4K35 - chain A; structure by X-ray diffraction, 2.00 A resolution.

== Chain A ==
Protein: glycoside hydrolase family 81 endo-beta-1,3-glucanase
From: Rhizomucor miehei
Notes: EC 3.2.1.39
Chain sequence (771 residues; each row starts with the number of its first residue):
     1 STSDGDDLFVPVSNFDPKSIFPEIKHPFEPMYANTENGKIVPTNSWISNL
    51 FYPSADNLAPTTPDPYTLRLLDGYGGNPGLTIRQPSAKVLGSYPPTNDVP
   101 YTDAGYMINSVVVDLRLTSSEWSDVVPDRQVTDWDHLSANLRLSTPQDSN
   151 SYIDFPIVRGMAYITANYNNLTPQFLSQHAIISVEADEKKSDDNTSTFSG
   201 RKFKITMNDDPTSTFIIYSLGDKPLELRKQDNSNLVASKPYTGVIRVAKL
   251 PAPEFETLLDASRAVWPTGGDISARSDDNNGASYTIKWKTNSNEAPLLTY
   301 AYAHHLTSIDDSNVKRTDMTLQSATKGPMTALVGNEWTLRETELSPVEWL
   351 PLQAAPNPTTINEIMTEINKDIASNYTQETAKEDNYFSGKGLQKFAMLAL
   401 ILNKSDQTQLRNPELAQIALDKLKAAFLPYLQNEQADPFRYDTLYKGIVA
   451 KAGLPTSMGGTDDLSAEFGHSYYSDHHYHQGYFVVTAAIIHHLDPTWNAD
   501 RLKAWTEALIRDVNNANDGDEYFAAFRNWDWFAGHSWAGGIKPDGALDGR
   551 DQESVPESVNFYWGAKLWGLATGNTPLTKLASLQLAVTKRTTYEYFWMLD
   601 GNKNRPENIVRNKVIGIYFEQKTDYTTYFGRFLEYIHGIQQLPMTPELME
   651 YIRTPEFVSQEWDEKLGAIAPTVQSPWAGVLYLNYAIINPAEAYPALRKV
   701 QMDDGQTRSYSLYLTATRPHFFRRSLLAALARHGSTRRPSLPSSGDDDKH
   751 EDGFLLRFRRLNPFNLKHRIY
Unresolved in the structure: 1-4, 725-771
Modified positions: Mse31, Mse107, Mse161, Mse207, Mse319, Mse329, Mse365, Mse397, Mse458, Mse598, Mse644, Mse649, Mse702 (selenomethionine; parent Met)

== Summary ==
Chain A is glycoside hydrolase family 81 endo-beta-1,3-glucanase (Rhizomucor miehei); the structure, The
structure of a glycoside hydrolase family 81 endo-[beta]-1,3-glucanase, was determined by X-ray diffraction
(same publication as 4K3A).
